PDB entry 4IOK | X-ray diffraction, 2.50 A resolution | chains A and B

Chain A (and B):
Molecule: Formate--tetrahydrofolate ligase
Organism: Moorella thermoacetica
Notes: EC 6.3.4.3; chain B of this document is another copy of the same molecule, construct and numbering; everything in this record applies to it too
Reference sequence: Q2RM91 (FTHS_MOOTA); residues 1-559 here = UniProt positions 1-559
Chain sequence (559 residues; row label = number of the first residue in the row):
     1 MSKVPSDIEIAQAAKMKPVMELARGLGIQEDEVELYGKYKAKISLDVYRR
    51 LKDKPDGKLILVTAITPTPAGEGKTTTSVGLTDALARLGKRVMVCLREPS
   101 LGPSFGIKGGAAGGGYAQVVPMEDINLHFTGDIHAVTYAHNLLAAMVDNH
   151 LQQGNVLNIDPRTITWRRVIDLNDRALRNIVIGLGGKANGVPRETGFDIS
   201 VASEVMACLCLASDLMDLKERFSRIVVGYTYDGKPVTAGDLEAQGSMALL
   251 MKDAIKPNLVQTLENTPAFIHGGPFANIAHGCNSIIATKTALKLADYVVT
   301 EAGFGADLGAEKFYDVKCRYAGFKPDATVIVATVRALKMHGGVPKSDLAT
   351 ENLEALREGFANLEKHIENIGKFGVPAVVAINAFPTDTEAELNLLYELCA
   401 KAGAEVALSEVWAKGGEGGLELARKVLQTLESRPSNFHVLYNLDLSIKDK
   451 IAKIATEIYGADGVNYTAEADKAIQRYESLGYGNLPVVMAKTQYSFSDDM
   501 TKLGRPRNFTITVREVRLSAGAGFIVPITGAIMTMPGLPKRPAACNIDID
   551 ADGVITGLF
Unresolved in the structure: 1-2
Bound ions: Mg2+: T75, E301 (together with ADP, formyl phosphate)
Ligand contacts:
  - ADP (adenosine-5'-diphosphate): D7, A70, G71, E72, G73, K74, T75, T76, K108, G113, G114, G115, E301, N382, A383, F384, P385, W412, F559
  - ADP: D7, A70, G71, E72, G73, K74, T75, T76, R97, K108, G113, G114, G115, E301, N382, A383, F384, P385, W412, F559
  - TOE (2-[2-(2-methoxy-ethoxy)-ethoxy]-ethoxyl), molecule 1: K15, R87, E264, E417
  - TOE, molecule 2: R162, T163, I164, G185, G186, E194
  - formyl phosphate (XPO): P67, G71, E72, K74, T75, R97, K108, E301, G303, F304
UniProt features mapped onto this chain:
  - binding site (ATP): T68 to T75

Interface between chain A and chain B:
Contacting residue pairs - 135 pairs, chain A then chain B:
  E34(A) - G37(B)
  L35(A) - L35(B)
  L35(A) - Y36(B)
  L35(A) - G37(B)  hydrogen bond (backbone-backbone)
  Y36(A) - L35(B)
  G37(A) - L35(B)  hydrogen bond (backbone-backbone)
  L101(A) - Y138(B)  hydrophobic
  L101(A) - L250(B)  hydrophobic
  F105(A) - L142(B)  hydrophobic
  F105(A) - S246(B)
  F105(A) - L250(B)  hydrophobic
  E123(A) - K252(B)  salt bridge
  D124(A) - K252(B)  salt bridge
  L127(A) - L249(B)  hydrophobic
  H128(A) - A135(B)
  H128(A) - L250(B)  hydrogen bond (side chain-backbone)
  H134(A) - H134(B)
  H134(A) - Y138(B)
  A135(A) - H128(B)
  T137(A) - Y138(B)  hydrogen bond
  Y138(A) - H134(B)
  Y138(A) - T137(B)
  Y138(A) - I170(B)
  Y138(A) - D171(B)  hydrogen bond (side chain-backbone)
  Y138(A) - L172(B)  hydrophobic
  Y138(A) - S200(B)
  N141(A) - I170(B)
  N141(A) - L172(B)
  L142(A) - F105(B)  hydrophobic
  L142(A) - L172(B)
  A145(A) - D174(B)
  M146(A) - A544(B)  hydrophobic
  D148(A) - A176(B)
  N149(A) - R175(B)  hydrogen bond
  N149(A) - L538(B)
  N149(A) - P539(B)  hydrogen bond (side chain-backbone)
  N149(A) - P542(B)
  Q152(A) - R175(B)
  Q153(A) - L538(B)  hydrogen bond (side chain-backbone)
  Q153(A) - P539(B)  hydrogen bond (side chain-backbone)
  Q153(A) - K540(B)
  R168(A) - D174(B)  salt bridge
  R168(A) - L177(B)
  I170(A) - Y138(B)
  I170(A) - N141(B)
  D171(A) - Y138(B)  hydrogen bond (backbone-side chain)
  L172(A) - Y138(B)  hydrophobic
  L172(A) - N141(B)
  L172(A) - L142(B)
  D174(A) - A145(B)
  D174(A) - R168(B)  salt bridge
  R175(A) - N149(B)  hydrogen bond
  R175(A) - Q152(B)
  R175(A) - Q153(B)
  R175(A) - A188(B)
  R175(A) - N189(B)
  R175(A) - G190(B)
  A176(A) - D148(B)
  A176(A) - I182(B)
  A176(A) - G183(B)  hydrogen bond (backbone-backbone)
  A176(A) - N189(B)
  L177(A) - R168(B)
  R178(A) - A188(B)
  R178(A) - N189(B)  hydrogen bond
  N179(A) - G183(B)
  N179(A) - L184(B)  hydrogen bond (side chain-backbone)
  N179(A) - G185(B)
  N179(A) - N189(B)
  I180(A) - V181(B)
  I180(A) - I182(B)  hydrophobic
  V181(A) - I180(B)
  V181(A) - V181(B)  hydrogen bond (backbone-backbone)
  V181(A) - L184(B)  hydrophobic
  I182(A) - A176(B)
  I182(A) - L177(B)  hydrophobic
  I182(A) - I180(B)  hydrophobic
  G183(A) - A176(B)  hydrogen bond (backbone-backbone)
  G183(A) - N179(B)
  L184(A) - N179(B)  hydrogen bond (backbone-side chain)
  L184(A) - V181(B)  hydrophobic
  G185(A) - N179(B)
  A188(A) - R175(B)
  A188(A) - R178(B)
  N189(A) - R175(B)
  N189(A) - A176(B)
  N189(A) - R178(B)  hydrogen bond
  N189(A) - N179(B)
  G190(A) - R175(B)
  F197(A) - F197(B)  hydrophobic
  S200(A) - Y138(B)
  M216(A) - I549(B)
  M216(A) - D550(B)
  M216(A) - A551(B)
  K219(A) - D548(B)  salt bridge
  K219(A) - I549(B)  hydrogen bond (side chain-backbone)
  E242(A) - A544(B)
  E242(A) - C545(B)
  G245(A) - I547(B)
  G245(A) - D548(B)
  S246(A) - F105(B)
  S246(A) - A544(B)  hydrogen bond (side chain-backbone)
  S246(A) - I547(B)
  L249(A) - L127(B)  hydrophobic
  L249(A) - I547(B)  hydrophobic
  L249(A) - I549(B)  hydrophobic
  L249(A) - I555(B)  hydrophobic
  L250(A) - F105(B)  hydrophobic
  L250(A) - H128(B)  hydrogen bond (backbone-side chain)
  K252(A) - D124(B)  salt bridge
  K252(A) - L127(B)
  M533(A) - N189(B)
  L538(A) - A145(B)
  L538(A) - N149(B)
  L538(A) - Q153(B)  hydrogen bond (backbone-side chain)
  P539(A) - N149(B)  hydrogen bond (backbone-side chain)
  P539(A) - Q153(B)
  K540(A) - Q153(B)
  P542(A) - N149(B)
  A544(A) - M146(B)  hydrophobic
  A544(A) - E242(B)
  A544(A) - S246(B)  hydrogen bond (backbone-side chain)
  C545(A) - M146(B)  hydrophobic
  C545(A) - L241(B)
  C545(A) - E242(B)
  I547(A) - G245(B)
  I547(A) - S246(B)
  I547(A) - L249(B)  hydrophobic
  D548(A) - K219(B)  salt bridge
  D548(A) - G245(B)
  I549(A) - L215(B)  hydrophobic
  I549(A) - K219(B)  hydrogen bond (backbone-side chain)
  I549(A) - L249(B)  hydrophobic
  D550(A) - M216(B)
  A551(A) - M216(B)
  I555(A) - L249(B)  hydrophobic
Interface residues without a listed pair, chain A (70 interface residues in all): V156, L215, L241, A248, R541, L558
Interface residues without a listed pair, chain B (68 interface residues in all): E34, L101, E123, A248, D253, L558

Overview:
70 residues of chain A face 68 of chain B across their interface, with 25 hydrogen bonds and 7 salt bridges.
Polar pairs include E123(A)-K252(B), D124(A)-K252(B) and R168(A)-D174(B). Chain A binds ADP, formyl phosphate
and compound TOE.
Chain A and chain B are both Formate--tetrahydrofolate ligase (Moorella thermoacetica); the structure,
N10-formyltetrahydrofolate synthetase from Moorella thermoacetica with ADP, XPO, was determined by X-ray
diffraction, deposited together with 4IOJ, 4IOL and 4IOM.
